1IOI - chains A and C of the 4 polymer chains in the assembly; structure by X-ray diffraction, 2.70 A resolution.

Chain A (and C):
Molecule: Pyrrolidone carboxyl peptidase
From: Pyrococcus furiosus
Notes: EC 3.4.19.3; chain C of this document is another copy of the same molecule, construct and numbering; everything in this record applies to it too
UniProt: O73944 (PCP_PYRFU); residues 1-208 here = UniProt positions 1-208
Sequence (208 residues; row label = number of the first residue in the row):
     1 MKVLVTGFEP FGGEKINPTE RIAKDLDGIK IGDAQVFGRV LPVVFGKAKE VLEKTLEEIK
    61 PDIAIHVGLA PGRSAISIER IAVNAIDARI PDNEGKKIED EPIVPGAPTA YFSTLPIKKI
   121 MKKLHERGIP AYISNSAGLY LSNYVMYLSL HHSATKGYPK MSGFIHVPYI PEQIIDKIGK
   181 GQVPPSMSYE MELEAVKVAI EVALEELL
Sequence notes: engineered mutation Ser-142 (Cys in O73944), Ser-188 (Cys in O73944)

How chain A and chain C interact:
Residue-residue contacts - 27 pairs, chain A then chain C:
  Ser-74(A) with Val-183(C), hydrogen bond (side chain-backbone)
  Ala-75(A) with Val-183(C), hydrophobic
  His-125(A) with Ile-178(C)
  Gly-128(A) with Pro-171(C); Glu-172(C); Ile-175(C)
  Ile-129(A) with Ile-175(C)
  Pro-130(A) with Pro-171(C); Ile-174(C), hydrophobic; Ile-175(C); Ile-178(C), hydrophobic
  Ala-131(A) with Ile-178(C)
  Pro-171(A) with Gly-128(C); Pro-130(C); Met-191(C), hydrophobic
  Glu-172(A) with Gly-128(C)
  Ile-174(A) with Pro-130(C), hydrophobic
  Ile-175(A) with His-125(C); Gly-128(C); Ile-129(C); Pro-130(C)
  Ile-178(A) with Pro-130(C), hydrophobic; Ala-131(C)
  Val-183(A) with Ser-74(C), hydrogen bond (backbone-side chain); Ala-75(C), hydrophobic
  Ser-186(A) with Ser-186(C)
  Met-191(A) with Pro-171(C), hydrophobic
Also at the interface, not in a pair above, chain A (18 interface residues in all): Tyr-132, Pro-184, Pro-185
Also at the interface, not in a pair above, chain C (18 interface residues in all): Tyr-132, Pro-184, Pro-185

In short:
Chain A and chain C each contribute 18 residues to their interface; the contacts include 2 hydrogen bonds. Its
one hydrogen-bonded contact is Ser-74(A)/Val-183(C).
Chain A and chain C are both Pyrrolidone carboxyl peptidase (Pyrococcus furiosus); the structure, x-ray
crystalline structures of pyrrolidone carboxyl peptidase from a hyperthermophile, pyrococcus furiosus, and its
cys-free mutant, was determined by X-ray diffraction, deposited together with 1IOF.
